Entry 7SCV (X-ray diffraction, 2.01 A resolution); this record covers chains A and B.

== Chain A ==
Molecule: Evasin P1243
From: Amblyomma americanum
UniProtKB: A0A0C9S461 (E1243_AMBAM); residues 2-101 here correspond to UniProt positions 24-123 (UniProt number = residue number + 22)
Sequence (101 residues; numbered 1 to 101; the number before each row is that of its first residue):
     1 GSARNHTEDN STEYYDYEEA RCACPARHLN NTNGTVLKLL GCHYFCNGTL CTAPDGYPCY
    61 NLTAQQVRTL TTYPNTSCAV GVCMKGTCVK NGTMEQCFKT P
Unresolved in the structure: 1-16
Differences from the reference sequence: expression tag (1)
Disulfide bonds: C22-C51, C24-C46, C42-C83, C59-C88, C78-C97
Reported in the primary citation:
  - mutagenesis - C22S/C51S: decreased binding to most chemokines
  - mutagenesis - L39P, Y44A: increased binding to aromatic CC + 1 residues
  - mutagenesis - L39P, Y44A: decreased binding to aliphatic CC + 1 residues
  - specificity-determining residues: L39, Y44

== Chain B ==
Molecule: C-C motif chemokine 17
From: Homo sapiens
UniProtKB: Q92583 (CCL17_HUMAN); residues 1-71 here correspond to UniProt positions 24-94 (UniProt number = residue number + 23)
Sequence (71 residues; numbered 1 to 71; the number before each row is that of its first residue):
     1 ARGTNVGREC CLEYFKGAIP LRKLKTWYQT SEDCSRDAIV FVTVQGRAIC SDPNNKRVKN
    61 AVKYLQSLER S
Unresolved in the structure: 1-6, 70-71
Disulfide bonds: C10-C34, C11-C50

== How chain A and chain B interact ==
Contacting residue pairs - 42 pairs, chain A then chain B:
  Y17(A) with F15(B), hydrophobic; T43(B)
  A20(A) with F15(B), hydrophobic
  C22(A) with E13(B)
  A23(A) with E13(B); F15(B); A48(B); I49(B); C50(B), hydrogen bond (backbone-backbone)
  C24(A) with A48(B); C50(B)
  P25(A) with E9(B); C10(B); C11(B), hydrophobic; Y28(B); A48(B); C50(B)
  A26(A) with R8(B); E9(B); C10(B), hydrogen bond (backbone-backbone); L12(B), hydrophobic
  R27(A) with G7(B); R8(B); E9(B), salt bridge
  H28(A) with R8(B), hydrogen bond (backbone-backbone); C10(B)
  N30(A) with R8(B), hydrogen bond
  V36(A) with D33(B); C34(B); S35(B)
  L37(A) with R8(B); C10(B), hydrophobic; S31(B); D33(B), hydrogen bond (backbone-backbone)
  L39(A) with L12(B), hydrophobic
  Y44(A) with L12(B), hydrophobic
  A53(A) with L12(B), hydrophobic
  P54(A) with L12(B)
  Y57(A) with C10(B); C11(B); L12(B), hydrophobic
  T100(A) with R8(B), hydrogen bond (side chain-backbone)
Interface residues without a listed pair, chain A (21 interface residues in all): E19, N47, P58
Interface residues without a listed pair, chain B (23 interface residues in all): Y14, P20, K23, R36, V40, R47
Interface features reported in the paper:
  - interface residues, chain A: L39(A), Y44(A), Y57(A)
  - interface residues, chain B: D33(B), C50(B) (from molecular simulation)

== Overview ==
The interface between chain A and chain B involves 21 residues on one side and 23 on the other, with 6
hydrogen bonds and 1 salt bridge. Among the polar pairs are R27(A)-E9(B), N30(A)-R8(B) and T100(A)-R8(B). From
the paper: L39P and Y44A of chain A increase binding to aromatic CC + 1 residues; interface residues L39(A),
Y44(A) and D33(B) among others.
Here chain A is Evasin P1243 (Amblyomma americanum) and chain B is C-C motif chemokine 17 (Homo sapiens).
Entry 7SCV (Crystal Structure of the Tick Evasin EVA-AAM1001 Complexed to Human Chemokine CCL17) was
determined by X-ray diffraction (same publication as 7SCT and 8FJ2).
